3WVC - chains A and B; structure by X-ray diffraction, 2.00 A resolution.

== Chain A (and B) ==
Protein: UPF0254 protein MJ1251
From: Methanocaldococcus jannaschii
Notes: EC 3.1.2.-; chain B of this document is another copy of the same molecule, construct and numbering; everything in this record applies to it too
UniProt: Q58649 (Y1251_METJA); residues 1-167 here = UniProt positions 1-167
Sequence (170 residues; each row starts with the number of its first residue; numbers below 1 keep their minus sign (Gly-2 is residue -2)):
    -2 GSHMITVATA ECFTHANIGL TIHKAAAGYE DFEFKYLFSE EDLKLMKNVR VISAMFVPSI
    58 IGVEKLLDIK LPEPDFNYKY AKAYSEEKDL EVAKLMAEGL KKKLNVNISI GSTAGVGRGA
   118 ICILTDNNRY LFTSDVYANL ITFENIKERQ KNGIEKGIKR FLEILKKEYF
Disordered / not traced: -2
Sequence notes: expression tag (-2 to 0)
Ligand contacts:
  - FEG (5'-O-[(S)-{[2-(carboxymethyl)-6-hydroxy-3,5-dimethylpyridin-4-yl]oxy}(hydroxy)phosphoryl]guanosine): His20, Ala24, Gly25, Tyr26, Glu27
  - ZGP (5'-O-[(R)-hydroxy{[2-hydroxy-3,5-dimethyl-6-(2-oxo-2-sulfanylethyl)pyridin-4-yl]oxy}phosphoryl]guanosine): Cys9, Phe10, His12, Phe53, Val54, Pro55, Thr110, Ala111, Leu137, Phe140, Ile143, Arg146
What the authors report for this chain:
  - binding site for ZGP: Cys9, Phe10, Ala111
  - binding site for FEG: Cys9
  - catalytic residues: Cys9
  - conformationally variable residues (loop rearrangement, side-chain flip): Val46 to Phe53, Lys79, Asn125 to Ser131
  - catalytic residues: Phe10, Ala111 (proposed by the authors, not directly observed)

== Interface between chain A and chain B ==
Residue-residue contacts (37):
  Met1(A) with Tyr77(B), hydrophobic
  His12(A) with Leu17(B); Tyr26(B)
  Leu17(A) with His12(B); Phe53(B), hydrophobic
  His20(A) with Phe53(B)
  Lys21(A) with His12(B)
  Tyr26(A) with His12(B), hydrogen bond
  Val48(A) with Pro55(B)
  Ile49(A) with Pro55(B); Ser56(B); Gly59(B)
  Ser50(A) with Phe53(B), hydrogen bond (side chain-backbone); Val54(B); Leu63(B)
  Ala51(A) with Met52(B); Phe53(B), hydrogen bond (backbone-backbone)
  Met52(A) with Ala51(B); Met52(B), hydrophobic
  Phe53(A) with Leu17(B), hydrophobic; His20(B); Ser50(B), hydrogen bond (backbone-side chain); Ala51(B), hydrogen bond (backbone-backbone)
  Val54(A) with Ser50(B)
  Pro55(A) with Val48(B); Ile49(B)
  Ser56(A) with Ile49(B)
  Gly59(A) with Ile49(B); Leu101(B)
  Lys62(A) with Lys100(B); Leu101(B)
  Leu63(A) with Ser50(B); Lys100(B)
  Lys100(A) with Lys62(B); Leu63(B)
  Leu101(A) with Gly59(B); Lys62(B)
Also at the interface, not in a pair above, chain A (23 interface residues in all): Arg47, Leu64, Asn102
Also at the interface, not in a pair above, chain B (21 interface residues in all): Lys21, Arg47

== In short ==
The interface between chain A and chain B involves 23 residues on one side and 21 on the other; the contacts
include 5 hydrogen bonds. Among the polar pairs are Tyr26(A)-His12(B), Ser50(A)-Phe53(B) and
Ala51(A)-Phe53(B). The paper reports catalytic residues Cys9(A), Phe10(A) and Ala111(A); a binding site for
ZGP at Cys9(A), Phe10(A) and Ala111(A).
Chain A and chain B are both UPF0254 protein MJ1251 (Methanocaldococcus jannaschii); the structure,
Guanylylpyridinol (GP)-bound HcgF from Methanocaldococcus jannaschii, was determined by X-ray diffraction
together with 3WV7, 3WV8, 3WV9 and 3WVA from the same study.
